Entry 8EN3 (X-ray diffraction, 2.10 A resolution); this record covers chains A and B of the 4 polymer chains in the assembly.

Chain A (and B):
Molecule: Capsid protein VP1
Notes: chain B of this document is another copy of the same molecule, construct and numbering; everything in this record applies to it too
UniProt: A0A0S1Z370 (A0A0S1Z370_9CALI); numbering as in UniProt (aligned over 225-530)
Sequence (308 residues; each row starts with the number of its first residue):
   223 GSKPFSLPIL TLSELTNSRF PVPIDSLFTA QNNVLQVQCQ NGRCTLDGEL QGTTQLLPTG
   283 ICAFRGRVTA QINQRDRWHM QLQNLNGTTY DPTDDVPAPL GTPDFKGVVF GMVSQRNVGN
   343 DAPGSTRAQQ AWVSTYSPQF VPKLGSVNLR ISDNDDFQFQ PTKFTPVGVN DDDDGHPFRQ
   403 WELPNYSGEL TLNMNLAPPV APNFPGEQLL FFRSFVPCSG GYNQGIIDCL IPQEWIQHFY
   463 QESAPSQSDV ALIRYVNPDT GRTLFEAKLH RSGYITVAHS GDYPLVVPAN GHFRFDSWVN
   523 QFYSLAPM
Not modelled in the structure: 223
Differences from the reference sequence: expression tag (223-224)

How chain A and chain B interact:
Pairs across the interface - 78 pairs, chain A then chain B:
  Pro230(A) with Gln463(B)
  Ile231(A) with Gln463(B), hydrogen bond (backbone-side chain)
  Leu232(A) with Leu278(B), hydrophobic; Gln463(B)
  Ser235(A) with Leu279(B); Asn308(B)
  Glu236(A) with Leu278(B); Leu279(B); Tyr462(B)
  Leu237(A) with Leu279(B)
  Thr238(A) with Leu279(B)
  Pro243(A) with Thr281(B), hydrogen bond (backbone-side chain)
  Pro245(A) with Leu279(B), hydrophobic; Thr281(B)
  Leu278(A) with Glu236(B)
  Leu279(A) with Ser235(B); Leu237(B); Thr238(B); Pro245(B), hydrophobic
  Pro280(A) with Pro280(B), hydrophobic
  Thr281(A) with Pro243(B), hydrogen bond (side chain-backbone); Val244(B); Pro245(B)
  Asn308(A) with Ser235(B)
  Phe332(A) with Met334(B), hydrophobic; Ala350(B), hydrophobic
  Gly333(A) with Met334(B)
  Met334(A) with Phe332(B), hydrophobic; Gly333(B); Met334(B), hydrophobic; Gln352(B); Val389(B), hydrophobic
  Ser336(A) with Pro439(B)
  Arg338(A) with Val438(B), hydrogen bond (side chain-backbone); Cys440(B), hydrogen bond; Asn445(B), hydrogen bond (side chain-backbone); Gln446(B), hydrogen bond (side chain-backbone); Gly447(B)
  Ala344(A) with Tyr444(B)
  Pro345(A) with Tyr444(B)
  Gly346(A) with Gly443(B); Tyr444(B)
  Ser347(A) with Gly443(B); Tyr444(B)
  Thr348(A) with Cys440(B); Ser441(B); Gly442(B), hydrogen bond (side chain-backbone); Gly443(B), hydrogen bond (backbone-backbone)
  Arg349(A) with Cys440(B); Ser441(B)
  Ala350(A) with Phe332(B), hydrophobic
  Gln352(A) with Met334(B)
  Thr387(A) with Val389(B)
  Val389(A) with Met334(B), hydrophobic
  Phe437(A) with Arg338(B)
  Val438(A) with Arg338(B), hydrogen bond (backbone-side chain)
  Pro439(A) with Ser336(B)
  Cys440(A) with Arg338(B), hydrogen bond; Thr348(B); Arg349(B)
  Ser441(A) with Thr348(B); Arg349(B)
  Gly442(A) with Thr348(B), hydrogen bond (backbone-side chain); Arg349(B)
  Gly443(A) with Gly346(B); Ser347(B); Thr348(B), hydrogen bond (backbone-backbone)
  Tyr444(A) with Ala344(B); Pro345(B); Gly346(B); Ser347(B)
  Asn445(A) with Arg338(B), hydrogen bond (backbone-side chain)
  Gln446(A) with Arg338(B), hydrogen bond (backbone-side chain)
  Gly447(A) with Arg338(B)
  Tyr462(A) with Glu236(B)
  Gln463(A) with Pro230(B); Ile231(B), hydrogen bond (side chain-backbone); Leu232(B)
Also at the interface, not in a pair above, chain A (50 interface residues in all): Val244, Arg287, Gln337, Gln351, Lys385, Pro388, Glu456, Gln459
Also at the interface, not in a pair above, chain B (50 interface residues in all): Asp247, Gln337, Gln351, Lys385, Thr387, Pro388, Phe437, Glu456, Gln459

In short:
Chain A and chain B each contribute 50 residues to their interface, with 16 hydrogen bonds. Polar pairs
include Ile231(A)-Gln463(B), Pro243(A)-Thr281(B) and Arg338(A)-Val438(B).
Both chains are Capsid protein VP1. Entry 8EN3 (Structure of GII.17 norovirus in complex with Nanobody 45) was
determined by X-ray diffraction (same publication as 8EMY, 8EMZ, 8EN0, 8EN1, 8EN2, 8EN4, 8EN5 and 8EN6).
